PDB entry 6UU9 | X-ray diffraction, 5.40 A resolution (low resolution: residue-level contacts below are approximate; hydrogen-bond / salt-bridge calls are withheld) | chains CCC and DDD of the 9 polymer chains in the assembly

[Chain CCC]
Molecule: DNA-directed RNA polymerase subunit beta
Source organism: Escherichia coli
Notes: EC 2.7.7.6
Reference sequence: P0A8V4 (RPOB_ECO57); residues 1-1342 here = UniProt positions 1-1342
Sequence (1342 residues; each row starts with the number of its first residue):
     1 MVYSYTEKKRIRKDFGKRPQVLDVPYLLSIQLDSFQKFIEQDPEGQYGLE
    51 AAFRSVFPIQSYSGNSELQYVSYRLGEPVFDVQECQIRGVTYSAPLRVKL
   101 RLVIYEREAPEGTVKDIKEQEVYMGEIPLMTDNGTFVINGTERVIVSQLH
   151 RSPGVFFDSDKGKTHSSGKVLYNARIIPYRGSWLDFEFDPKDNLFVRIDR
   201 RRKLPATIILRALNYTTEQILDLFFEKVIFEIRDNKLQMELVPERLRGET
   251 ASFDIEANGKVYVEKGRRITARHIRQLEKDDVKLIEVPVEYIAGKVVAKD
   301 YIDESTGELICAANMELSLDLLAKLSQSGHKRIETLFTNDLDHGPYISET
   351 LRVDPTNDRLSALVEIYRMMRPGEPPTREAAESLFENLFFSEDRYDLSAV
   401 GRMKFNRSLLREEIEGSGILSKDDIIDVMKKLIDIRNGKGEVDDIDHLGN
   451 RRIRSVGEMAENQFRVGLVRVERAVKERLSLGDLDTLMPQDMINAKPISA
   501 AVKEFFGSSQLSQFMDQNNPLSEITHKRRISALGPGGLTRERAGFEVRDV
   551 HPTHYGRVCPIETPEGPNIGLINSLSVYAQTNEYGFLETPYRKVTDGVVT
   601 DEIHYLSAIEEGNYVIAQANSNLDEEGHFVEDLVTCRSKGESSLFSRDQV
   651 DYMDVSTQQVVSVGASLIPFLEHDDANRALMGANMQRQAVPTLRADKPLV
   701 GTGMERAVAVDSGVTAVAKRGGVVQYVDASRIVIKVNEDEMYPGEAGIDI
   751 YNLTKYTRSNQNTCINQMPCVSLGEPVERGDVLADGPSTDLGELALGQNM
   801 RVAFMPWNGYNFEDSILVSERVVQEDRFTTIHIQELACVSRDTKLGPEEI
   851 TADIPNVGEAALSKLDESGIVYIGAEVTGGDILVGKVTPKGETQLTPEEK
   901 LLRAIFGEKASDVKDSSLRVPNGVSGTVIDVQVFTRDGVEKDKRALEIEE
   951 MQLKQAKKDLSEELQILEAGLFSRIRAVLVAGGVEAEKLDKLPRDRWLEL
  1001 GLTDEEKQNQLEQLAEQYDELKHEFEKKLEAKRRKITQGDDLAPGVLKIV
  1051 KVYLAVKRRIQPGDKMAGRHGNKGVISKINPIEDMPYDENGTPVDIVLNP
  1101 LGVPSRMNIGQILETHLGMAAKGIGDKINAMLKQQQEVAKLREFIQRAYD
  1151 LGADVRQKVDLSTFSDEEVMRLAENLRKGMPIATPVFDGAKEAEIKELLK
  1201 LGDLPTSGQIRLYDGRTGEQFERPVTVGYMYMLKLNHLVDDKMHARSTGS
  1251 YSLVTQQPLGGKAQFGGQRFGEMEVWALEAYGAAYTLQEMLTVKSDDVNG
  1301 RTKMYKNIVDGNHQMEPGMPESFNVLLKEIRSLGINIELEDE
Unresolved in the structure: 1

[Chain DDD]
Molecule: DNA-directed RNA polymerase subunit beta'
Source organism: Escherichia coli
Notes: EC 2.7.7.6
Reference sequence: P0A8T7 (RPOC_ECOLI); residues 1-1407 here = UniProt positions 1-1407
Sequence (1407 residues; each row starts with the number of its first residue):
     1 MKDLLKFLKAQTKTEEFDAIKIALASPDMIRSWSFGEVKKPETINYRTFK
    51 PERDGLFCARIFGPVKDYECLCGKYKRLKHRGVICEKCGVEVTQTKVRRE
   101 RMGHIELASPTAHIWFLKSLPSRIGLLLDMPLRDIERVLYFESYVVIEGG
   151 MTNLERQQILTEEQYLDALEEFGDEFDAKMGAEAIQALLKSMDLEQECEQ
   201 LREELNETNSETKRKKLTKRIKLLEAFVQSGNKPEWMILTVLPVLPPDLR
   251 PLVPLDGGRFATSDLNDLYRRVINRNNRLKRLLDLAAPDIIVRNEKRMLQ
   301 EAVDALLDNGRRGRAITGSNKRPLKSLADMIKGKQGRFRQNLLGKRVDYS
   351 GRSVITVGPYLRLHQCGLPKKMALELFKPFIYGKLELRGLATTIKAAKKM
   401 VEREEAVVWDILDEVIREHPVLLNRAPTLHRLGIQAFEPVLIEGKAIQLH
   451 PLVCAAYNADFDGDQMAVHVPLTLEAQLEARALMMSTNNILSPANGEPII
   501 VPSQDVVLGLYYMTRDCVNAKGEGMVLTGPKEAERLYRSGLASLHARVKV
   551 RITEYEKDANGELVAKTSLKDTTVGRAILWMIVPKGLPYSIVNQALGKKA
   601 ISKMLNTCYRILGLKPTVIFADQIMYTGFAYAARSGASVGIDDMVIPEKK
   651 HEIISEAEAEVAEIQEQFQSGLVTAGERYNKVIDIWAAANDRVSKAMMDN
   701 LQTETVINRDGQEEKQVSFNSIYMMADSGARGSAAQIRQLAGMRGLMAKP
   751 DGSIIETPITANFREGLNVLQYFISTHGARKGLADTALKTANSGYLTRRL
   801 VDVAQDLVVTEDDCGTHEGIMMTPVIEGGDVKEPLRDRVLGRVTAEDVLK
   851 PGTADILVPRNTLLHEQWCDLLEENSVDAVKVRSVVSCDTDFGVCAHCYG
   901 RDLARGHIINKGEAIGVIAAQSIGEPGTQLTMRTFHIGGAASRAAAESSI
   951 QVKNKGSIKLSNVKSVVNSSGKLVITSRNTELKLIDEFGRTKESYKVPYG
  1001 AVLAKGDGEQVAGGETVANWDPHTMPVITEVSGFVRFTDMIDGQTITRQT
  1051 DELTGLSSLVVLDSAERTAGGKDLRPALKIVDAQGNDVLIPGTDMPAQYF
  1101 LPGKAIVQLEDGVQISSGDTLARIPQESGGTKDITGGLPRVADLFEARRP
  1151 KEPAILAEISGIVSFGKETKGKRRLVITPVDGSDPYEEMIPKWRQLNVFE
  1201 GERVERGDVISDGPEAPHDILRLRGVHAVTRYIVNEVQDVYRLQGVKIND
  1251 KHIEVIVRQMLRKATIVNAGSSDFLEGEQVEYSRVKIANRELEANGKVGA
  1301 TYSRDLLGITKASLATESFISAASFQETTRVLTEAAVAGKRDELRGLKEN
  1351 VIVGRLIPAGTGYAYHQDRMRRRAAGEAPAAPQVTAEDASASLAELLNAG
  1401 LGGSDNE
Unresolved in the structure: 1-14, 1377-1407
Ion coordination: Zn2+ site 1: C72, C85, C88; Mg2+: D460, D462, D464 (together with 2',3'-dideoxyadenosine-5'-monophosphate) (shared with 1 residue of chain 333); Zn2+ site 2: C814, C898
Ligand contacts:
  - 2',3'-dideoxyadenosine-5'-monophosphate (2DA): R425, A426, P427, N458, D460, D462, D464, T786, T790, Q929, M932
  - diphosphate: N458, D460, D462, R933, H936, I937

[Interface between chain CCC and chain DDD]
Residue-residue contacts (364):
  S166(CCC) - K1151(DDD)
  S167(CCC) - S1064(DDD)
  S167(CCC) - A1065(DDD)
  G168(CCC) - A1065(DDD)
  K169(CCC) - A1065(DDD)
  R267(CCC) - R1048(DDD)
  R268(CCC) - D1042(DDD)
  R268(CCC) - R1048(DDD)
  R272(CCC) - T1054(DDD)
  D340(CCC) - T1068(DDD)
  F545(CCC) - K781(DDD)
  F545(CCC) - L788(DDD)
  R548(CCC) - R780(DDD)
  R548(CCC) - L788(DDD)
  D549(CCC) - P750(DDD)
  D549(CCC) - R780(DDD)
  D549(CCC) - K781(DDD)
  V550(CCC) - F773(DDD)
  V550(CCC) - T776(DDD)
  V550(CCC) - H777(DDD)
  V550(CCC) - R780(DDD)
  H551(CCC) - F773(DDD)
  Y555(CCC) - L770(DDD)
  Y555(CCC) - F773(DDD)
  C559(CCC) - R780(DDD)
  P560(CCC) - F773(DDD)
  P560(CCC) - T776(DDD)
  P560(CCC) - R780(DDD)
  I561(CCC) - Y772(DDD)
  I561(CCC) - T776(DDD)
  T563(CCC) - R780(DDD)
  G566(CCC) - A787(DDD)
  I569(CCC) - L783(DDD)
  I569(CCC) - A784(DDD)
  Q618(CCC) - V769(DDD)
  Q618(CCC) - L770(DDD)
  S642(CCC) - L770(DDD)
  T657(CCC) - V769(DDD)
  V660(CCC) - V769(DDD)
  V660(CCC) - F773(DDD)
  L671(CCC) - Y772(DDD)
  E672(CCC) - G766(DDD)
  E672(CCC) - L767(DDD)
  H673(CCC) - F763(DDD)
  H673(CCC) - R764(DDD)
  H673(CCC) - E765(DDD)
  H673(CCC) - G766(DDD)
  D674(CCC) - F763(DDD)
  D674(CCC) - Y772(DDD)
  D675(CCC) - R744(DDD)
  D675(CCC) - F763(DDD)
  D675(CCC) - Y772(DDD)
  A676(CCC) - Y772(DDD)
  A676(CCC) - S775(DDD)
  N677(CCC) - A779(DDD)
  N677(CCC) - L783(DDD)
  N677(CCC) - H936(DDD)
  A679(CCC) - Y772(DDD)
  L680(CCC) - L783(DDD)
  F804(CCC) - A637(DDD)
  F804(CCC) - S638(DDD)
  M805(CCC) - A637(DDD)
  P806(CCC) - D505(DDD)
  P806(CCC) - A632(DDD)
  P806(CCC) - A633(DDD)
  P806(CCC) - A637(DDD)
  W807(CCC) - D505(DDD)
  W807(CCC) - A633(DDD)
  N808(CCC) - P359(DDD)
  N808(CCC) - F629(DDD)
  N808(CCC) - A633(DDD)
  G809(CCC) - V357(DDD)
  G809(CCC) - P359(DDD)
  G809(CCC) - F629(DDD)
  Y810(CCC) - P359(DDD)
  N811(CCC) - D505(DDD)
  F812(CCC) - V357(DDD)
  F812(CCC) - F461(DDD)
  F812(CCC) - S503(DDD)
  F812(CCC) - Q504(DDD)
  F812(CCC) - D505(DDD)
  F812(CCC) - F629(DDD)
  E813(CCC) - A459(DDD)
  E813(CCC) - D460(DDD)
  E813(CCC) - F461(DDD)
  E813(CCC) - Q504(DDD)
  E813(CCC) - R731(DDD)
  D814(CCC) - D460(DDD)
  S815(CCC) - V357(DDD)
  R841(CCC) - D256(DDD)
  R841(CCC) - G257(DDD)
  Q894(CCC) - E69(DDD)
  Q894(CCC) - K76(DDD)
  P1062(CCC) - A446(DDD)
  G1063(CCC) - V354(DDD)
  G1063(CCC) - A446(DDD)
  K1065(CCC) - D462(DDD)
  K1073(CCC) - D462(DDD)
  G1074(CCC) - F461(DDD)
  G1074(CCC) - D462(DDD)
  V1075(CCC) - V354(DDD)
  V1075(CCC) - I355(DDD)
  V1075(CCC) - T356(DDD)
  V1075(CCC) - F461(DDD)
  V1075(CCC) - D462(DDD)
  V1075(CCC) - G463(DDD)
  I1076(CCC) - T356(DDD)
  S1077(CCC) - T356(DDD)
  N1099(CCC) - Q504(DDD)
  N1099(CCC) - D505(DDD)
  P1100(CCC) - A637(DDD)
  P1100(CCC) - S638(DDD)
  P1100(CCC) - V639(DDD)
  P1100(CCC) - M725(DDD)
  L1101(CCC) - Q504(DDD)
  L1101(CCC) - D505(DDD)
  L1101(CCC) - M725(DDD)
  L1101(CCC) - A730(DDD)
  L1101(CCC) - R731(DDD)
  P1104(CCC) - M725(DDD)
  P1104(CCC) - Q736(DDD)
  P1104(CCC) - L740(DDD)
  S1105(CCC) - R731(DDD)
  S1105(CCC) - Q736(DDD)
  R1106(CCC) - D460(DDD)
  M1107(CCC) - Q736(DDD)
  M1107(CCC) - Q739(DDD)
  M1107(CCC) - R744(DDD)
  M1107(CCC) - F763(DDD)
  I1109(CCC) - I641(DDD)
  I1109(CCC) - M644(DDD)
  I1109(CCC) - L740(DDD)
  I1112(CCC) - V639(DDD)
  I1112(CCC) - I641(DDD)
  L1113(CCC) - I641(DDD)
  H1116(CCC) - G640(DDD)
  H1116(CCC) - I641(DDD)
  F1187(CCC) - L767(DDD)
  F1187(CCC) - N768(DDD)
  F1187(CCC) - V769(DDD)
  F1187(CCC) - Y772(DDD)
  E1192(CCC) - I641(DDD)
  E1192(CCC) - D642(DDD)
  E1192(CCC) - R764(DDD)
  K1196(CCC) - D642(DDD)
  Q1209(CCC) - G640(DDD)
  Q1209(CCC) - D643(DDD)
  E1219(CCC) - R634(DDD)
  F1221(CCC) - A633(DDD)
  F1221(CCC) - R634(DDD)
  E1222(CCC) - Y512(DDD)
  E1222(CCC) - Y537(DDD)
  E1222(CCC) - R634(DDD)
  E1222(CCC) - S635(DDD)
  R1223(CCC) - S635(DDD)
  R1223(CCC) - G636(DDD)
  R1223(CCC) - A637(DDD)
  R1223(CCC) - F719(DDD)
  R1223(CCC) - S721(DDD)
  P1224(CCC) - G636(DDD)
  P1224(CCC) - S638(DDD)
  V1225(CCC) - G636(DDD)
  V1225(CCC) - S638(DDD)
  T1226(CCC) - S638(DDD)
  T1226(CCC) - V639(DDD)
  T1226(CCC) - G640(DDD)
  V1239(CCC) - S353(DDD)
  V1239(CCC) - K445(DDD)
  D1240(CCC) - K445(DDD)
  K1242(CCC) - Q465(DDD)
  M1243(CCC) - R352(DDD)
  M1243(CCC) - M372(DDD)
  M1243(CCC) - K445(DDD)
  H1244(CCC) - G351(DDD)
  H1244(CCC) - R352(DDD)
  A1245(CCC) - M372(DDD)
  A1245(CCC) - E375(DDD)
  R1246(CCC) - D348(DDD)
  R1246(CCC) - Y349(DDD)
  R1246(CCC) - S350(DDD)
  R1246(CCC) - L376(DDD)
  S1247(CCC) - D348(DDD)
  S1247(CCC) - Y349(DDD)
  S1247(CCC) - E375(DDD)
  S1247(CCC) - L376(DDD)
  S1247(CCC) - K378(DDD)
  T1248(CCC) - D348(DDD)
  T1248(CCC) - Y349(DDD)
  Y1251(CCC) - D348(DDD)
  L1253(CCC) - R99(DDD)
  L1253(CCC) - P251(DDD)
  L1253(CCC) - V253(DDD)
  V1254(CCC) - R99(DDD)
  V1254(CCC) - D248(DDD)
  V1254(CCC) - L249(DDD)
  V1254(CCC) - R337(DDD)
  T1255(CCC) - N341(DDD)
  Q1256(CCC) - R99(DDD)
  Q1257(CCC) - N341(DDD)
  Q1257(CCC) - K345(DDD)
  Q1257(CCC) - R346(DDD)
  P1258(CCC) - R346(DDD)
  P1258(CCC) - V347(DDD)
  P1258(CCC) - D348(DDD)
  L1259(CCC) - R346(DDD)
  G1260(CCC) - R346(DDD)
  G1267(CCC) - R346(DDD)
  G1267(CCC) - V347(DDD)
  G1267(CCC) - S350(DDD)
  Q1268(CCC) - R346(DDD)
  Q1268(CCC) - V347(DDD)
  Q1268(CCC) - S350(DDD)
  Q1268(CCC) - G351(DDD)
  Q1268(CCC) - R352(DDD)
  R1269(CCC) - R339(DDD)
  R1269(CCC) - Q340(DDD)
  R1269(CCC) - G344(DDD)
  R1269(CCC) - K345(DDD)
  R1269(CCC) - R346(DDD)
  F1270(CCC) - G344(DDD)
  F1270(CCC) - K345(DDD)
  F1270(CCC) - V347(DDD)
  F1270(CCC) - H469(DDD)
  E1272(CCC) - R339(DDD)
  E1272(CCC) - L343(DDD)
  E1272(CCC) - R798(DDD)
  M1273(CCC) - T428(DDD)
  E1274(CCC) - N424(DDD)
  E1274(CCC) - T428(DDD)
  E1274(CCC) - I434(DDD)
  V1275(CCC) - L343(DDD)
  W1276(CCC) - R798(DDD)
  W1276(CCC) - V801(DDD)
  W1276(CCC) - V917(DDD)
  W1276(CCC) - Q921(DDD)
  W1276(CCC) - K1348(DDD)
  A1277(CCC) - T428(DDD)
  A1277(CCC) - R431(DDD)
  A1277(CCC) - I434(DDD)
  A1277(CCC) - Q921(DDD)
  L1278(CCC) - M484(DDD)
  E1279(CCC) - A914(DDD)
  E1279(CCC) - L1347(DDD)
  A1280(CCC) - R431(DDD)
  A1280(CCC) - E913(DDD)
  A1280(CCC) - V917(DDD)
  A1280(CCC) - I918(DDD)
  A1280(CCC) - Q921(DDD)
  Y1281(CCC) - R431(DDD)
  Y1281(CCC) - L432(DDD)
  Y1281(CCC) - I434(DDD)
  Y1281(CCC) - M484(DDD)
  Y1281(CCC) - N489(DDD)
  G1282(CCC) - L483(DDD)
  G1282(CCC) - A1359(DDD)
  G1282(CCC) - G1360(DDD)
  G1282(CCC) - T1361(DDD)
  A1283(CCC) - E479(DDD)
  A1283(CCC) - M484(DDD)
  A1283(CCC) - I1357(DDD)
  A1284(CCC) - E479(DDD)
  A1284(CCC) - L1356(DDD)
  A1284(CCC) - I1357(DDD)
  A1284(CCC) - T1361(DDD)
  A1284(CCC) - G1362(DDD)
  Y1285(CCC) - E475(DDD)
  Y1285(CCC) - E479(DDD)
  Y1285(CCC) - T1361(DDD)
  T1286(CCC) - L422(DDD)
  T1286(CCC) - A476(DDD)
  T1286(CCC) - E479(DDD)
  L1287(CCC) - V1351(DDD)
  L1287(CCC) - I1357(DDD)
  Q1288(CCC) - G1354(DDD)
  Q1288(CCC) - R1355(DDD)
  Q1288(CCC) - L1356(DDD)
  E1289(CCC) - P471(DDD)
  E1289(CCC) - L472(DDD)
  E1289(CCC) - T473(DDD)
  E1289(CCC) - A476(DDD)
  M1290(CCC) - K345(DDD)
  M1290(CCC) - V347(DDD)
  M1290(CCC) - L422(DDD)
  M1290(CCC) - H469(DDD)
  L1291(CCC) - K345(DDD)
  L1291(CCC) - V1351(DDD)
  K1294(CCC) - V347(DDD)
  K1294(CCC) - D348(DDD)
  K1294(CCC) - V470(DDD)
  K1294(CCC) - L472(DDD)
  S1295(CCC) - K345(DDD)
  S1295(CCC) - R346(DDD)
  S1295(CCC) - V347(DDD)
  D1296(CCC) - K345(DDD)
  M1304(CCC) - L472(DDD)
  Y1305(CCC) - Y349(DDD)
  Y1305(CCC) - Y382(DDD)
  I1308(CCC) - P379(DDD)
  I1308(CCC) - F380(DDD)
  I1308(CCC) - L472(DDD)
  V1309(CCC) - P379(DDD)
  V1309(CCC) - Y382(DDD)
  V1309(CCC) - G383(DDD)
  H1313(CCC) - F380(DDD)
  H1313(CCC) - L472(DDD)
  H1313(CCC) - T473(DDD)
  H1313(CCC) - L474(DDD)
  H1313(CCC) - Q477(DDD)
  Q1314(CCC) - T473(DDD)
  M1315(CCC) - T473(DDD)
  M1319(CCC) - E15(DDD)
  M1319(CCC) - F17(DDD)
  M1319(CCC) - V1353(DDD)
  P1320(CCC) - K345(DDD)
  P1320(CCC) - V1353(DDD)
  P1320(CCC) - G1354(DDD)
  E1321(CCC) - R99(DDD)
  S1322(CCC) - N341(DDD)
  S1322(CCC) - L342(DDD)
  F1323(CCC) - I20(DDD)
  F1323(CCC) - I1352(DDD)
  V1325(CCC) - L249(DDD)
  V1325(CCC) - R337(DDD)
  L1326(CCC) - F338(DDD)
  L1326(CCC) - L342(DDD)
  K1328(CCC) - E100(DDD)
  K1328(CCC) - M102(DDD)
  K1328(CCC) - L249(DDD)
  E1329(CCC) - M330(DDD)
  E1329(CCC) - I331(DDD)
  E1329(CCC) - R337(DDD)
  I1330(CCC) - I331(DDD)
  R1331(CCC) - W33(DDD)
  R1331(CCC) - P243(DDD)
  S1332(CCC) - M102(DDD)
  S1332(CCC) - P243(DDD)
  S1332(CCC) - L245(DDD)
  S1332(CCC) - L327(DDD)
  L1333(CCC) - H113(DDD)
  L1333(CCC) - W115(DDD)
  L1333(CCC) - L307(DDD)
  L1333(CCC) - L327(DDD)
  G1334(CCC) - A25(DDD)
  I1335(CCC) - I22(DDD)
  I1335(CCC) - A23(DDD)
  I1335(CCC) - W115(DDD)
  N1336(CCC) - K21(DDD)
  N1336(CCC) - I22(DDD)
  N1336(CCC) - A23(DDD)
  N1336(CCC) - M29(DDD)
  I1337(CCC) - I20(DDD)
  I1337(CCC) - K21(DDD)
  E1338(CCC) - I20(DDD)
  E1338(CCC) - K21(DDD)
  L1339(CCC) - F17(DDD)
  E1340(CCC) - F17(DDD)
  E1340(CCC) - D18(DDD)
  E1340(CCC) - A19(DDD)
  E1340(CCC) - K21(DDD)
  E1340(CCC) - R1341(DDD)
  D1341(CCC) - E15(DDD)
  D1341(CCC) - D18(DDD)
  E1342(CCC) - D18(DDD)
  E1342(CCC) - G1376(DDD)
Also at the interface, not in a pair above, chain CCC (165 interface residues in all): T270, P552, H554, E565, R637, R678, K844, Q1061, G1102, F1265, G1271, T1292, V1293, N1312
Also at the interface, not in a pair above, chain DDD (194 interface residues in all): E16, L24, R47, F49, V244, P246, Y269, A328, Y360, P369, K371, I394, Q435, P451, C454, A467, L508, R538, A630, M724, G732, D785, K789, I937, G938, L1053, K1072, A1336

[Overview]
The interface between chain CCC and chain DDD involves 165 residues on one side and 194 on the other. Ligands
of chain DDD: diphosphate and 2',3'-dideoxyadenosine-5'-monophosphate. The Zn2+ site 1 is built by C72(DDD),
C85(DDD) and C88(DDD). D460(DDD), D462(DDD) and D464(DDD) coordinate Mg2+.
Here chain CCC is DNA-directed RNA polymerase subunit beta and chain DDD is DNA-directed RNA polymerase
subunit beta', both from Escherichia coli. Entry 6UU9 (E. coli mutant sigma-S transcription initiation complex
with an 8-nt RNA ("Fresh" mutant crystal soaked with ...) was determined by X-ray diffraction (same
publication as 6UTV, 6UTW, 6UTX, 6UTY, 6UTZ, 6UU0 and 11 further entries).
